PDB entry 4YA2 | X-ray diffraction, 2.70 A resolution | chains I and Y of the 34 polymer chains in the assembly

Chain I:
Protein: Proteasome subunit beta type-3
From: Saccharomyces cerevisiae S288c
Notes: EC 3.4.25.1
Reference sequence: P25451 (PSB3_YEAST); residues 0-204 here correspond to UniProt positions 1-205 (UniProt number = residue number + 1)
Amino-acid sequence (205 residues; each row starts with the number of its first residue; numbering starts at 0):
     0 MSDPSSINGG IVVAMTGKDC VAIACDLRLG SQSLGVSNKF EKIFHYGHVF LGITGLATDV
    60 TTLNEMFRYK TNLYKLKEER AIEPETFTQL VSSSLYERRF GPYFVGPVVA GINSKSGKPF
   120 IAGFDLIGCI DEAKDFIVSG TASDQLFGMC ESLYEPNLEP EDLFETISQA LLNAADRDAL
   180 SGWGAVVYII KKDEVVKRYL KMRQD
Disordered / not traced: 0
Bound ions: Mg2+ site 1: A174, D177, S180; Mg2+ site 2: D204 (shared with A165(Y), D168(Y), S171(Y) of chain Y)
Swiss-Prot annotation at these positions:
  - modified residue: S30 (Phosphoserine)
  - cross-link: K69 (Glycyl lysine isopeptide (Lys-Gly) (interchain with G-Cter in ubiquitin))

Chain Y:
Protein: Proteasome subunit beta type-5
From: Saccharomyces cerevisiae S288c
Notes: EC 3.4.25.1
Reference sequence: P30656 (PSB5_YEAST); residues 1-212 here correspond to UniProt positions 76-287 (UniProt number = residue number + 75)
Amino-acid sequence (212 residues; row label = number of the first residue in the row):
     1 TTTLAFRFQG GIIVAVDSRA TAGNWVASQT VKKVIEINPF LLGTMAGGAA DCQFWETWLG
    61 SQCRLHELRE KERISVAAAS KILSNLVYQY KGAGLSMGTM ICGYTRKEGP TIYYVDSDGT
   121 RLKGDIFCVG SGQTFAYGVL DSNYKWDLSV EDALYLGKRS ILAAAHRDAY SGGSVNLYHV
   181 TEDGWIYHGN HDVGELFWKV KEEEGSFNNV IG
Bound ions: Mg2+: A165, D168, S171 (shared with D204(I) of chain I)

Chain I / chain Y interface:
Pairs across the interface (45):
  L26(I) with I211(Y), hydrophobic
  R27(I) with A169(Y)
  S32(I) with R167(Y); D168(Y); A169(Y), hydrogen bond (backbone-backbone); Y170(Y)
  L33(I) with F135(Y), hydrophobic; R167(Y)
  G34(I) with R167(Y), hydrogen bond (backbone-side chain)
  V35(I) with R167(Y), hydrogen bond (backbone-side chain)
  N37(I) with N209(Y), hydrogen bond (side chain-backbone)
  K38(I) with N209(Y); I211(Y)
  Q144(I) with W25(Y)
  D175(I) with V26(Y)
  R176(I) with W25(Y); V26(Y), hydrogen bond (side chain-backbone); A27(Y), hydrogen bond (side chain-backbone); S28(Y)
  D177(I) with N24(Y); V26(Y)
  A178(I) with N24(Y), hydrogen bond (backbone-backbone); V26(Y); A169(Y); Y170(Y), hydrophobic
  L179(I) with N24(Y)
  W182(I) with H166(Y), hydrogen bond (side chain-backbone); R167(Y)
  Y198(I) with I211(Y), hydrophobic
  K200(I) with W198(Y)
  M201(I) with W198(Y)
  R202(I) with Q29(Y); G173(Y), hydrogen bond (side chain-backbone); D192(Y), salt bridge; G194(Y)
  Q203(I) with H166(Y), hydrogen bond (backbone-side chain); F197(Y); W198(Y); V210(Y)
  D204(I) with R19(Y), salt bridge; A165(Y); S171(Y); G172(Y); G173(Y), hydrogen bond (side chain-backbone); V193(Y)
Interface residues without a listed pair, chain I (23 interface residues in all): S5, Q31

Overview:
23 residues of chain I face 25 of chain Y across their interface; the contacts include 11 hydrogen bonds and 2
salt bridges. Among the polar pairs are R202(I)-D192(Y), D204(I)-R19(Y) and G34(I)-R167(Y). The Mg2+ site 1 is
built by A174(I), D177(I) and S180(I).
Chain I is Proteasome subunit beta type-3 and chain Y is Proteasome subunit beta type-5, both from
Saccharomyces cerevisiae S288c; the structure, Yeast 20S proteasome beta2-H116N mutant in complex with
Ac-LAE-ep, was determined by X-ray diffraction together with 4Y69, 4Y6A, 4Y6V, 4Y6Z, 4Y70, 4Y74 and 34 further
entries from the same study.
